PDB entry 5CJ5 | X-ray diffraction, 3.13 A resolution | chains A and B

# Chain A (and B)
Protein: Alpha-1,4-glucan:maltose-1-phosphate maltosyltransferase
Organism: Mycobacterium thermoresistibile ATCC 19527
Notes: EC 2.4.99.16; chain B of this document is another copy of the same molecule, construct and numbering; everything in this record applies to it too
Reference sequence: G7CL00 (G7CL00_MYCTH); residue numbers follow UniProt; this construct covers 2-696
Chain sequence (698 residues; numbered -1 to 696; the number before each row is that of its first residue; numbers below 1 keep their minus sign (Gly-1 is residue -1)):
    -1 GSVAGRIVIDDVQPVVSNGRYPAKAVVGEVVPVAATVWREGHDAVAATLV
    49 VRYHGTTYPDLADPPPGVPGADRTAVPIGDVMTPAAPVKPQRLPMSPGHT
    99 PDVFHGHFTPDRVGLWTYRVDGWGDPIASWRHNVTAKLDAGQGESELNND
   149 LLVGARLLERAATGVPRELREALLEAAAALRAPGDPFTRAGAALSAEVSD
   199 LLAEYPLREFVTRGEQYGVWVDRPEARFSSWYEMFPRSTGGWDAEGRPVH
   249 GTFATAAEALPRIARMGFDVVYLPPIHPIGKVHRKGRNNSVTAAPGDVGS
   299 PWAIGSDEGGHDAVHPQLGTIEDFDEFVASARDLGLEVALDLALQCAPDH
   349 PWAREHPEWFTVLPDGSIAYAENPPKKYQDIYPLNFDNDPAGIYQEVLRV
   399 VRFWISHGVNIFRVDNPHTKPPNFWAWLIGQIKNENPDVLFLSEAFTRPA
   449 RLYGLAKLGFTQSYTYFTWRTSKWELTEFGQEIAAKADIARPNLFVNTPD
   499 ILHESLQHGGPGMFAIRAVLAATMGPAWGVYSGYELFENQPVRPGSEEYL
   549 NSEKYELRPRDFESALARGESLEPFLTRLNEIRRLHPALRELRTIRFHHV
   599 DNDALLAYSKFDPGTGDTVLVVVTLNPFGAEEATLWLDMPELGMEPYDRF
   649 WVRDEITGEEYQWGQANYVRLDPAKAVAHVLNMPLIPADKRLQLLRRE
Disordered / not traced: -1, 69-87, 476, 598-603, 621-635, 663-669 (chain B: -1, 69-87)
Construct notes: expression tag (-1 to 0); cloning artifact (1)

# Interface between chain A and chain B
Residue-residue contacts (75):
  Ser0(A) with Ser15(B); Arg18(B)
  Val1(A) with Arg18(B); Tyr19(B), hydrogen bond (backbone-side chain)
  Ala2(A) with Arg18(B), hydrogen bond (backbone-side chain); Tyr19(B); Leu59(B); Ala60(B), hydrophobic; Asp61(B)
  Gly3(A) with Pro420(B); Asn421(B), hydrogen bond (backbone-side chain)
  Arg4(A) with Pro420(B); Asn421(B)
  Val6(A) with Pro420(B), hydrophobic
  Asp8(A) with Ser15(B), hydrogen bond; Tyr19(B); Lys455(B), salt bridge
  Ser15(A) with Ser0(B); Asp8(B)
  Asn16(A) with Val13(B); Asn16(B), hydrogen bond
  Arg18(A) with Ser0(B); Ala2(B), hydrogen bond (side chain-backbone)
  Tyr19(A) with Ala2(B)
  Thr34(A) with Ala448(B)
  Trp36(A) with Ala448(B), hydrogen bond (side chain-backbone); Arg449(B); Gly452(B); Leu453(B), hydrophobic
  Arg37(A) with His416(B); Arg449(B), hydrogen bond (backbone-side chain)
  Glu38(A) with His416(B); Thr417(B); Lys418(B); Pro419(B); Pro420(B); Arg449(B)
  Gly39(A) with His416(B), hydrogen bond (backbone-backbone); Thr417(B), hydrogen bond (backbone-backbone); Arg449(B)
  His40(A) with Asn371(B), hydrogen bond
  Leu59(A) with Ala2(B)
  Ala60(A) with Ala2(B), hydrophobic
  Pro99(A) with Ala448(B)
  Asp100(A) with Arg446(B), salt bridge; Ala448(B)
  Asn147(A) with Pro362(B)
  Leu150(A) with Pro362(B), hydrophobic
  Arg154(A) with Pro362(B)
  Phe208(A) with Asp385(B)
  Glu213(A) with Arg18(B), salt bridge
  Pro362(A) with Leu150(B), hydrophobic
  Asn371(A) with His40(B)
  Asp385(A) with Phe208(B)
  His416(A) with Glu38(B); Gly39(B), hydrogen bond (backbone-backbone)
  Thr417(A) with Glu38(B); Gly39(B)
  Lys418(A) with Glu38(B)
  Pro419(A) with Glu38(B)
  Pro420(A) with Val6(B), hydrophobic; Trp36(B), hydrophobic; Glu38(B)
  Asn421(A) with Gly3(B), hydrogen bond (side chain-backbone); Arg4(B), hydrogen bond (side chain-backbone)
  Arg446(A) with Asp100(B), salt bridge
  Ala448(A) with Thr34(B); Trp36(B), hydrogen bond (backbone-side chain); Pro99(B); Asp100(B)
  Arg449(A) with Trp36(B); Arg37(B); Gly39(B), hydrogen bond (side chain-backbone); Asp100(B)
  Gly452(A) with Trp36(B)
Interface residues without a listed pair, chain A (48 interface residues in all): Val13, Asp61, Val151, Tyr215, Asp363, Pro372, Pro415, Lys455, Leu456
Interface residues without a listed pair, chain B (46 interface residues in all): Val1, Asp9, Asn147, Leu361, Asp363, Pro372, Leu456

# In short
48 residues of chain A and 46 residues of chain B are in contact; the contacts include 16 hydrogen bonds and 4
salt bridges. Polar contacts include Asp8(A)-Lys455(B), Asp100(A)-Arg446(B) and Glu213(A)-Arg18(B).
Both chains are Alpha-1,4-glucan:maltose-1-phosphate maltosyltransferase (Mycobacterium thermoresistibile ATCC
19527). Entry 5CJ5 (Structure of Mycobacterium thermoresistibile GlgE APO form at 3.13A resolution) was
determined by X-ray diffraction (same publication as 5CGM and 5CIM).
